5C5J - chains F and G of the 3 polymer chains in the assembly; structure by X-ray diffraction, 2.10 A resolution.

Chain F:
Protein: DNA polymerase IV
Source organism: Escherichia coli
Notes: EC 2.7.7.7
UniProt: W8STT9 (W8STT9_ECOLX); residues 2-351 here = UniProt positions 2-351
Chain sequence (352 residues; row label = number of the first residue in the row; numbering starts at 0):
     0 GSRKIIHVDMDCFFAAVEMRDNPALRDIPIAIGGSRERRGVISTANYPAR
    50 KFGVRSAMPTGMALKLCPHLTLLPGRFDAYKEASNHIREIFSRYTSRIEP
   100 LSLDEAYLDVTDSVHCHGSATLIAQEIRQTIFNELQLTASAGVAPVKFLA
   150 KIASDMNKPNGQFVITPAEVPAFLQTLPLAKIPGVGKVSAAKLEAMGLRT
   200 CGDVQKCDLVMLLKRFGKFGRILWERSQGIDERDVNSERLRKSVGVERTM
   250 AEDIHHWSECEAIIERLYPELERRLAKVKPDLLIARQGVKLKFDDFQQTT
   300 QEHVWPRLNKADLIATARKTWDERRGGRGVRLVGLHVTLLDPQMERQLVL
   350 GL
Unresolved in the structure: 342-351
Construct notes: expression tag (0-1)

Chain G:
Molecule: 18-nt DNA strand
Sequence (18 nucleotides; each row starts with the number of its first residue):
   837 TCTAGGGTCCTAGGACCC

Interface between chain F and chain G:
Residue-residue contacts (40; chain F residue first):
  Arg35(F) with DC838(G), salt bridge to the phosphate
  Arg38(F) with DT839(G), phosphate contact; DA840(G), sugar contact
  Gly39(F) with DT839(G), sugar contact
  Val40(F) with DT839(G), phosphate contact; DA840(G), base contact
  Ser42(F) with DA840(G), base contact
  Ala56(F) with DA840(G), base contact
  Pro58(F) with DT837(G), base contact; DT839(G), sugar contact
  Gly60(F) with DT837(G), phosphate contact; DC838(G), phosphate contact
  Met61(F) with DT837(G), base contact
  Lys64(F) with DT837(G), phosphate contact
  Lys217(F) with DT847(G), phosphate contact
  Arg238(F) with DT844(G), hydrogen bond to the phosphate; DC845(G), salt bridge to the phosphate
  Leu239(F) with DT844(G), phosphate contact
  Arg240(F) with DG843(G), salt bridge to the phosphate; DT844(G), phosphate contact
  Lys241(F) with DT844(G), hydrogen bond to the phosphate; DC845(G), salt bridge to the phosphate
  Ser242(F) with DG843(G), sugar contact; DT844(G), hydrogen bond to the phosphate
  Val243(F) with DG843(G), phosphate contact
  Gly244(F) with DG842(G), phosphate contact; DG843(G), hydrogen bond to the phosphate
  Val245(F) with DG842(G), phosphate contact
  Glu246(F) with DG841(G), sugar contact; DG842(G), hydrogen bond to the phosphate
  Arg247(F) with DG841(G), hydrogen bond to the phosphate; DG842(G), salt bridge to the phosphate
  Thr248(F) with DA840(G), sugar contact; DG841(G), hydrogen bond to the phosphate
  Arg273(F) with DG842(G), salt bridge to the phosphate; DG843(G), salt bridge to the phosphate
  Phe295(F) with DT839(G), stacking on the base
  Arg330(F) with DT839(G), salt bridge to the phosphate; DA840(G), salt bridge to the phosphate
  Leu331(F) with DG841(G), phosphate contact
Other interface residues (no listed pair), chain F (27 interface residues in all): Ile41

Summary:
27 residues of chain F and 10 residues of chain G are in contact; the contacts include 7 hydrogen bonds, 9
salt bridges and 1 aromatic stacking contact. Among the polar pairs are Arg238(F)-DT844(G), Lys241(F)-DT844(G)
and Ser242(F)-DT844(G).
Here chain F is DNA polymerase IV (Escherichia coli) and chain G is an 18-nt DNA strand. Entry 5C5J (Poymerase
Nucleotide complex) was determined by X-ray diffraction.
